2XTB - chain A; structure by X-ray diffraction, 2.80 A resolution.

== Chain A ==
Name: Adenosine kinase
From: Trypanosoma brucei rhodesiense
Notes: EC 2.7.1.20
UniProt: Q584S0 (Q584S0_9TRYP); numbering as in UniProt (aligned over 1-345)
Sequence (347 residues; each row starts with the number of its first residue; numbers below 1 keep their minus sign (Gly-1 is residue -1)):
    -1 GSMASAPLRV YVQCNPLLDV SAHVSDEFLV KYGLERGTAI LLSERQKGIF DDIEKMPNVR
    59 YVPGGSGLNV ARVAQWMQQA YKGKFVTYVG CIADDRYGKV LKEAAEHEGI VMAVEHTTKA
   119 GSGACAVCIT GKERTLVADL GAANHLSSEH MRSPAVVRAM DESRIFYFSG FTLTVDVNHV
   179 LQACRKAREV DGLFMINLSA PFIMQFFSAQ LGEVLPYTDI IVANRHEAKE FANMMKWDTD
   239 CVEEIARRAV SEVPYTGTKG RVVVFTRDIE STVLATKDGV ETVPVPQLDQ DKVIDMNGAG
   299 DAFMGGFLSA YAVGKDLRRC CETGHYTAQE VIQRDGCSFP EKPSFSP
Unresolved in the structure: -1, 333-339, 344-345
Construct notes: expression tag (-1 to 0)
Residues lining bound ligands: Activator (KRM; 4-[5-(4-phenoxyphenyl)-1H-pyrazol-3-yl]morpholine): Cys12, Asn13, Leu15, Leu39, Gly63, Ser64, Leu138, Phe169, Thr172, Phe200, Phe205
Reported in the primary citation:
  - binding site for Activator: Asn13, Ser64, Asn142, Phe169, Phe200, Phe205
  - conformationally variable residues (helix shift): Asp293 to Asp299
  - catalytic residues: Arg132, Asp299 (citing earlier work)

== Summary ==
Ligands of chain A: Activator. From the paper: catalytic residues Arg132 and Asp299; a binding site for
Activator at Asn13, Ser64 and Asn142 among others.
Chain A is Adenosine kinase (Trypanosoma brucei rhodesiense); the structure, Crystal Structure of Trypanosoma
brucei rhodesiense Adenosine Kinase Complexed with Activator, was determined by X-ray diffraction, deposited
together with 3OTX.
